1NH3 - chains C and A of the 4 polymer chains in the assembly; structure by X-ray diffraction, 3.10 A resolution.

Chain C:
Molecule: 12-nt DNA strand
Sequence (12 nucleotides; numbered 11 to 22; the number before each row is that of its first residue):
    11 XGAAAAAUUU UT
Modified / non-standard residues: GNG (2'-deoxy-guanosine) at position 11

Chain A:
Name: DNA topoisomerase I
From: Homo sapiens
Notes: EC 5.99.1.2; fragment: Core Subdomain, C-Terminal Domain
UniProt: P11387 (TOP1_HUMAN); the construct has insertions or renumbered stretches relative to UniProt, so the offset changes along the chain: 203-698 = UniProt 203-698; 700-765 = UniProt 699-764
Sequence (563 residues; row label = number of the first residue in the row):
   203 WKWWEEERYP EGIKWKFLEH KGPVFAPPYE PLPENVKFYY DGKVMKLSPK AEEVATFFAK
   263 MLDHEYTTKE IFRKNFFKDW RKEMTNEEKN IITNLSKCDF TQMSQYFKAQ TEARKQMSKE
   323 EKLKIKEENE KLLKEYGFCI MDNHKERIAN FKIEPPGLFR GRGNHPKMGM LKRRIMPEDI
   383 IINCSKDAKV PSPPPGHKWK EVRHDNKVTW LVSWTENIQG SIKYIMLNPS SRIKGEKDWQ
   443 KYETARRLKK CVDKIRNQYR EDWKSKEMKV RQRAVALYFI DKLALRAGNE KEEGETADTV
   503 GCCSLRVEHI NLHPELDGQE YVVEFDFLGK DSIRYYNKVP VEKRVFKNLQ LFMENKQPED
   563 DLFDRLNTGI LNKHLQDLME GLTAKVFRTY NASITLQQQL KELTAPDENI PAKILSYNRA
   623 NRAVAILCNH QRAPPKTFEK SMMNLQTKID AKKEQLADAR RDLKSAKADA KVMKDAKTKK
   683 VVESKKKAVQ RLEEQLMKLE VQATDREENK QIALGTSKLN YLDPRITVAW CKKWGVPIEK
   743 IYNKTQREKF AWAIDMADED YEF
Unresolved in the structure: 627-718
Modified / non-standard residues: Tyr723 (o-phosphotyrosine; PTR)
Construct notes: initiating methionine (699); modified residue (723)
Swiss-Prot annotation at these positions:
  - region (Interaction with DNA): Lys425, Tyr426, Arg488 to Lys493, Thr585 to Lys587
  - site (Interaction with DNA): Arg316, Arg364, Trp412, Lys443, Thr501, Lys532, Asn574, His632, Lys650
  - modified residue: Lys280 (N6-acetyllysine), Ser506 (Phosphoserine)
  - cross-link (Glycyl lysine isopeptide (Lys-Gly)): Lys204 (interchain with G-Cter in SUMO2), Lys336 (interchain with G-Cter in SUMO2), Lys549 (interchain with G-Cter in SUMO2), Lys642 (interchain with G-Cter in SUMO2)

How chain C and chain A interact:
Contacting residue pairs (5):
  GNG_11(C) - Ser719(A)
  GNG_11(C) - Asn722(A)
  GNG_11(C) - Tyr723(A)
  DA13(C) - Arg364(A)  hydrogen bond to the sugar
  DA14(C) - His266(A)  salt bridge to the phosphate
Also at the interface, not in a pair above, chain C (4 interface residues in all): DG12
Also at the interface, not in a pair above, chain A (6 interface residues in all): Ile535

In short:
The interface between chain C and chain A involves 4 residues on one side and 6 on the other; the contacts
include 1 hydrogen bond and 1 salt bridge. Polar pairs include DA13(C)-Arg364(A) and DA14(C)-His266(A).
Chain C is a 12-nt DNA strand and chain A is DNA topoisomerase I (Homo sapiens); the structure, Human
Topoisomerase I Ara-C Complex, was determined by X-ray diffraction.
